PDB entry 2ZXI | X-ray diffraction, 2.30 A resolution | chains A and B

[Chain A (and B)]
Molecule: tRNA uridine 5-carboxymethylaminomethyl modification enzyme mnmG
Source organism: Aquifex aeolicus
Notes: chain B of this document is another copy of the same molecule, construct and numbering; everything in this record applies to it too
Reference sequence: O66962 (MNMG_AQUAE); residue numbers follow UniProt; this construct covers 1-617
Amino-acid sequence (637 residues; each row starts with the number of its first residue; numbers below 1 keep their minus sign (Met-19 is residue -19)):
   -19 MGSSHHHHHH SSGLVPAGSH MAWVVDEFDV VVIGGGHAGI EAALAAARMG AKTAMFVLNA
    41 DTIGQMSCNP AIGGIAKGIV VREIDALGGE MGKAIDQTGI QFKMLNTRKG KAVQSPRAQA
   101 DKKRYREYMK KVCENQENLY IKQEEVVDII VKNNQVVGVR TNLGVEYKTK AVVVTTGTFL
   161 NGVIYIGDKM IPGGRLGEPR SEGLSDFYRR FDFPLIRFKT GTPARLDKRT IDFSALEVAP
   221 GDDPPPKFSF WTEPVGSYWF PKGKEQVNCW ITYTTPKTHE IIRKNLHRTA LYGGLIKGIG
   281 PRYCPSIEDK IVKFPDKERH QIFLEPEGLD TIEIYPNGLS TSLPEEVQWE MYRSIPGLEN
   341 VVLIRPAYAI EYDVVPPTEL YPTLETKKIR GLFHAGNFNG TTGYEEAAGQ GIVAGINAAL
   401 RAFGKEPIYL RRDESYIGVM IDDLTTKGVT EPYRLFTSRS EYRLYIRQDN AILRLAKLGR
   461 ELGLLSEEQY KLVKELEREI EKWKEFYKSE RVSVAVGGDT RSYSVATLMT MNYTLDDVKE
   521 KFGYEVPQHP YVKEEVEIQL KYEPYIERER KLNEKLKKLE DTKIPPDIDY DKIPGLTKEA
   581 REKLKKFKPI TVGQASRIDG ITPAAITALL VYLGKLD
Unresolved in the structure: -19 to -2, 267-281, 616-617 (chain B: -19 to -2, 271-281, 616-617)
Differences from the reference sequence: expression tag (-19 to 0)
Small-molecule neighbours: FAD (flavin-adenine dinucleotide): Ile13, Gly14, Gly15, Gly16, His17, Ala18, Gly19, Phe36, Val37, Leu38, Asn39, Thr42, Ser47, Cys48, Lys57, Glu124, Glu125, Val126, Thr155, Thr156, Gly157, Thr158, Phe159, Arg175, Ser181, Thr200, Gly201, Thr202, Tyr348, Ile350, Ala375, Gly376, Asn377, Thr382, Gly383, Tyr384, Ala387, Arg434
Curated features (UniProtKB/Swiss-Prot):
  - binding site (FAD): Gly14 to Gly19, Val126, Ser181, Asn377

[How chain A and chain B interact]
Contacting residue pairs (99; chain A residue first):
  Ser-1(A) - Glu326(B)
  Met1(A) - Trp329(B)
  Ala2(A) - Trp329(B)  hydrophobic
  Trp3(A) - Glu330(B)
  Trp3(A) - Arg333(B)
  Val5(A) - Arg333(B)
  Val5(A) - Asn340(B)
  Asp6(A) - Trp329(B)
  Asp6(A) - Arg333(B)  salt bridge
  Asp6(A) - Val342(B)
  Leu38(A) - Gly177(B)
  Asn39(A) - Gly177(B)
  Asn39(A) - Glu178(B)
  Ala40(A) - Arg345(B)
  Asp41(A) - Gln45(B)
  Asp41(A) - Arg345(B)  salt bridge
  Gln45(A) - Asp41(B)
  Lys103(A) - Glu107(B)  salt bridge
  Arg104(A) - Glu107(B)  salt bridge
  Arg106(A) - Asp41(B)  salt bridge
  Glu107(A) - Lys103(B)  salt bridge
  Glu107(A) - Arg104(B)  salt bridge
  Glu107(A) - Glu107(B)
  Lys111(A) - Asp310(B)  salt bridge
  Glu114(A) - Arg209(B)
  Glu114(A) - Thr311(B)  hydrogen bond
  Glu114(A) - Ile312(B)  hydrogen bond (side chain-backbone)
  Asn115(A) - Asp310(B)  hydrogen bond (side chain-backbone)
  Asn115(A) - Ile312(B)
  Gln116(A) - Arg209(B)  hydrogen bond (backbone-side chain)
  Glu117(A) - Arg209(B)
  Leu119(A) - Arg209(B)  hydrogen bond (backbone-side chain)
  Tyr120(A) - Asp207(B)
  Tyr120(A) - Val342(B)  hydrophobic
  Ile121(A) - Ile344(B)
  Lys122(A) - Val342(B)
  Lys122(A) - Leu343(B)  hydrogen bond (side chain-backbone)
  Lys122(A) - Ile344(B)
  Gln123(A) - Leu176(B)
  Gln123(A) - Ile344(B)  hydrogen bond (backbone-backbone)
  Gln123(A) - Arg345(B)
  Gln123(A) - Pro346(B)
  Glu124(A) - Glu325(B)
  Asn142(A) - Lys169(B)
  Asn142(A) - Ile171(B)
  Leu143(A) - Ile166(B)  hydrophobic
  Leu143(A) - Lys169(B)
  Leu143(A) - Glu325(B)
  Gly144(A) - Lys169(B)
  Val145(A) - Glu325(B)
  Val145(A) - Trp329(B)  hydrophobic
  Tyr147(A) - Glu325(B)
  Tyr147(A) - Trp329(B)
  Ile166(A) - Leu143(B)  hydrophobic
  Lys169(A) - Asn142(B)
  Ile171(A) - Asn142(B)
  Ile171(A) - Leu143(B)  hydrophobic
  Leu176(A) - Gln123(B)
  Gly177(A) - Leu38(B)
  Gly177(A) - Asn39(B)
  Gly177(A) - Pro179(B)
  Glu178(A) - Asn39(B)
  Pro179(A) - Gly177(B)
  Asp207(A) - Tyr120(B)
  Arg209(A) - Glu114(B)
  Arg209(A) - Gln116(B)  hydrogen bond (side chain-backbone)
  Arg209(A) - Leu119(B)  hydrogen bond (side chain-backbone)
  Asp310(A) - Lys111(B)  salt bridge
  Asp310(A) - Asn115(B)  hydrogen bond (backbone-side chain)
  Thr311(A) - Glu114(B)  hydrogen bond
  Ile312(A) - Glu114(B)  hydrogen bond (backbone-side chain)
  Ile312(A) - Asn115(B)
  Glu325(A) - Glu124(B)
  Glu325(A) - Leu143(B)
  Glu325(A) - Val145(B)
  Glu325(A) - Tyr147(B)
  Glu326(A) - Ser-1(B)
  Trp329(A) - Met1(B)
  Trp329(A) - Ala2(B)  hydrophobic
  Trp329(A) - Trp3(B)
  Trp329(A) - Val145(B)  hydrophobic
  Trp329(A) - Tyr147(B)
  Glu330(A) - Trp3(B)
  Arg333(A) - Trp3(B)
  Arg333(A) - Val5(B)
  Arg333(A) - Asp6(B)  salt bridge
  Asn340(A) - Val5(B)
  Val342(A) - Val5(B)  hydrophobic
  Val342(A) - Asp6(B)
  Val342(A) - Lys122(B)
  Leu343(A) - Lys122(B)  hydrogen bond (backbone-side chain)
  Ile344(A) - Ile121(B)
  Ile344(A) - Lys122(B)
  Ile344(A) - Gln123(B)  hydrogen bond (backbone-backbone)
  Arg345(A) - Ala40(B)
  Arg345(A) - Asp41(B)  salt bridge
  Arg345(A) - Gln123(B)  hydrogen bond
  Pro346(A) - Gln123(B)
  Pro346(A) - Leu143(B)  hydrophobic
Other interface residues (no listed pair), chain A (59 interface residues in all): Lys110, Asn118, Thr141, Thr210, Glu313
Other interface residues (no listed pair), chain B (59 interface residues in all): His0, Lys110, Glu117, Asn118, Gly144, Thr210, Glu313, Val341

[Overview]
The chain A/chain B interface involves 59 residues from each chain; the contacts include 15 hydrogen bonds and
11 salt bridges. Polar contacts include Asp6(A)-Arg333(B), Asp41(A)-Arg345(B) and Lys103(A)-Glu107(B). Ligands
of chain A: flavin-adenine dinucleotide. From UniProt: 9 FAD-binding residues on chain A.
Both chains are tRNA uridine 5-carboxymethylaminomethyl modification enzyme mnmG (Aquifex aeolicus). Entry
2ZXI (Structure of Aquifex aeolicus GidA in the form II crystal) was determined by X-ray diffraction together
with 2ZXH from the same study.
